3V79 - chains K and M of the 6 polymer chains in the assembly; structure by X-ray diffraction, 3.85 A resolution.

== Chain K ==
Name: Neurogenic locus notch homolog protein 1
From: Homo sapiens
Reference sequence: P46531 (NOTC1_HUMAN); residues 1873-2127 here correspond to UniProt positions 1872-2126 (UniProt number = residue number - 1)
Chain sequence (256 residues; each row starts with the number of its first residue):
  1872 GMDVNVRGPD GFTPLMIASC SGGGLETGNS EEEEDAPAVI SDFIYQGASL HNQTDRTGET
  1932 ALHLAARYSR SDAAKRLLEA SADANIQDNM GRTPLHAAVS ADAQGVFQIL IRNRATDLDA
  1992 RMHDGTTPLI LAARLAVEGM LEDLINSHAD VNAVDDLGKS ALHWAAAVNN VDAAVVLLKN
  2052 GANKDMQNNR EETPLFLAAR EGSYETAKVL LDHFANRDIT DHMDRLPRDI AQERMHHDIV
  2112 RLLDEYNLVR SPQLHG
Disordered / not traced: 1872-1883, 1893-1908, 1917-1919, 2121-2127
Construct notes: expression tag (1872)
Swiss-Prot annotation at these positions:
  - region (HIF1AN-binding): L1948 to N1956, L2015 to N2023
  - modified residue ((3S)-3-hydroxyasparagine): N1956, N2023

== Chain M ==
Name: Mastermind-like protein 1
From: Homo sapiens
Reference sequence: Q92585 (MAML1_HUMAN); residues 13-74 here = UniProt positions 13-74
Chain sequence (63 residues; row label = number of the first residue in the row):
    12 GLPRHSAVME RLRRRIELCR RHHSTCEARY EAVSPERLEL ERQHTFALHQ RCIQAKAKRA
    72 GKH
Disordered / not traced: 12-15, 71-74
Construct notes: expression tag (12)
Swiss-Prot annotation at these positions:
  - modified residue: S45 (Phosphoserine)

== Interface between chain K and chain M ==
Contacting residue pairs (16):
  D1973(K) - R22(M)  salt bridge
  D1973(K) - R26(M)
  Q1975(K) - R22(M)  hydrogen bond
  L2006(K) - R26(M)
  A2007(K) - R26(M)
  A2007(K) - L29(M)  hydrophobic
  E2009(K) - R22(M)  hydrogen bond (backbone-side chain)
  E2009(K) - R25(M)  salt bridge
  V2039(K) - H33(M)
  G2073(K) - R40(M)  hydrogen bond (backbone-side chain)
  M2106(K) - V44(M)  hydrophobic
  M2106(K) - E47(M)
  M2106(K) - R48(M)
  H2108(K) - E47(M)  salt bridge
  D2109(K) - R40(M)  salt bridge
  I2110(K) - R40(M)
Other interface residues (no listed pair), chain K (16 interface residues in all): V2008, N2040, Y2075, R2105, H2107
Other interface residues (no listed pair), chain M (10 interface residues in all): C30

== Overview ==
16 residues of chain K face 10 of chain M across their interface; the contacts include 3 hydrogen bonds and 4
salt bridges. Polar contacts include D1973(K)-R22(M), E2009(K)-R25(M) and H2108(K)-E47(M).
Chain K is Neurogenic locus notch homolog protein 1 and chain M is Mastermind-like protein 1, both from Homo
sapiens; the structure, Structure of human Notch1 transcription complex including CSL, RAM, ANK, and MAML-1 on
HES-1 promoter DNA ..., was determined by X-ray diffraction.
